Entry 7OB9 (electron microscopy, 2.70 A resolution); this record covers chains A and H of the 16 polymer chains in the assembly.

[Chain A]
Molecule: DNA-directed RNA polymerase I subunit RPA1
Source organism: Homo sapiens
Notes: EC 2.7.7.6
UniProtKB: O95602 (RPA1_HUMAN); residue numbers follow UniProt; this construct covers 1-1720
Sequence (1720 residues; each row starts with the number of its first residue):
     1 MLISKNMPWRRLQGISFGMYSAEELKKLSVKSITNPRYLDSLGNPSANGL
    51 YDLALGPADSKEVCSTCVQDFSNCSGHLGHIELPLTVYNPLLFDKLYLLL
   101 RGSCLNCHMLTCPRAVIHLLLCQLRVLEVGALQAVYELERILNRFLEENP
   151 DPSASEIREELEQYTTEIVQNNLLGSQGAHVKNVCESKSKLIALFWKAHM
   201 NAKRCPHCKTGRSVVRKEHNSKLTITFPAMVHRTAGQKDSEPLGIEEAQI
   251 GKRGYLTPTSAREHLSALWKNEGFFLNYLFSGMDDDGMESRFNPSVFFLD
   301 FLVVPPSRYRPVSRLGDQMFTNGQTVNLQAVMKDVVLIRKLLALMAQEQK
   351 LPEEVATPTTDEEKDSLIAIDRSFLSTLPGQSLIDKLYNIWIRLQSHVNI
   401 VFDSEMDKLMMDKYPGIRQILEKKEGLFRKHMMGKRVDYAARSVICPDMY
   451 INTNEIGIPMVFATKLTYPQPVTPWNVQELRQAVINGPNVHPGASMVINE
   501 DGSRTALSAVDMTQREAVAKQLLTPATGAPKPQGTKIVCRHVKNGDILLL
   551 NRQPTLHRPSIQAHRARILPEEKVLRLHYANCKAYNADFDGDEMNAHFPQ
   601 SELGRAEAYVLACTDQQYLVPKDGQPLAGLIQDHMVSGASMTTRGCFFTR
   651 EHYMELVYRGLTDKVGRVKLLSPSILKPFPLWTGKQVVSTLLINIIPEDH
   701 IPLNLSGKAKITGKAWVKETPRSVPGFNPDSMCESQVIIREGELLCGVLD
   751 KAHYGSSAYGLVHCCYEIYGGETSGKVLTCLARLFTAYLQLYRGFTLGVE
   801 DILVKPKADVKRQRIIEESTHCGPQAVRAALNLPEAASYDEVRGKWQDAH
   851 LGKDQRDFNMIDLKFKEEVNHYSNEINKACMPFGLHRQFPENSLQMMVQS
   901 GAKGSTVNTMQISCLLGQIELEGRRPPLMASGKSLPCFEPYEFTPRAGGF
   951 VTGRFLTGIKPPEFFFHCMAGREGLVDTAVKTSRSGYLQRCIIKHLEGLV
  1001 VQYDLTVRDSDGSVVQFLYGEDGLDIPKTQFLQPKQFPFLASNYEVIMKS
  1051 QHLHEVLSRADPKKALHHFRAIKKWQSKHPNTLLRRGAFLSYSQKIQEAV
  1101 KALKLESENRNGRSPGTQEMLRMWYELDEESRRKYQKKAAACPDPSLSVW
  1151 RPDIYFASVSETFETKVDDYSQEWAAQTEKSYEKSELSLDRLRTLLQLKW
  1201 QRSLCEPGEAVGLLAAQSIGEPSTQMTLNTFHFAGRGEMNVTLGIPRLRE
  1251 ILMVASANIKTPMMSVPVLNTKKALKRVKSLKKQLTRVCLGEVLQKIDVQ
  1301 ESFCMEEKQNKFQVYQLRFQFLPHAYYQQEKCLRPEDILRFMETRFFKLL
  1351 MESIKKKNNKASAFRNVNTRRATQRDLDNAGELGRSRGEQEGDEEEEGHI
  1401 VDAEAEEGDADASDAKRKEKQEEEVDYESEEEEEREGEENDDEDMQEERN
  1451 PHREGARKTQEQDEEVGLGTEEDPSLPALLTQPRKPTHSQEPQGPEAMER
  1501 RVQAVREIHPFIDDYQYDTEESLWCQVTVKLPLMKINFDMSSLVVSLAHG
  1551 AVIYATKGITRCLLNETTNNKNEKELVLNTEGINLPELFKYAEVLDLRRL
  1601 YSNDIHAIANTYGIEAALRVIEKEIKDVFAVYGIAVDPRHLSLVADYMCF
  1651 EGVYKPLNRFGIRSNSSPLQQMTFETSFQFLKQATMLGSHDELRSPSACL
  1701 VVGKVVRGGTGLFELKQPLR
Not modelled in the structure: 1-3, 230-253, 351-369, 1361-1498, 1720
Ion coordination: Zn2+ site 1: Cys64, Cys67, Cys74, His77; Zn2+ site 2: Cys104, Cys107, Cys205, Cys208; Mg2+: Asp588, Asp590, Asp592 (shared with 1 residue of chain R)
Reported in the primary citation:
  - binding site for the 29-nt RNA strand: Leu315
  - conformationally variable residues (loop rearrangement): Met345 to Leu383
  - catalytic residues: Asp590

[Chain H]
Molecule: DNA-directed RNA polymerases I, II, and III subunit RPABC3
Source organism: Homo sapiens
UniProtKB: P52434 (RPAB3_HUMAN); residue numbers follow UniProt; this construct covers 1-150
Sequence (150 residues; each row starts with the number of its first residue):
     1 MAGILFEDIFDVKDIDPEGKKFDRVSRLHCESESFKMDLILDVNIQIYPV
    51 DLGDKFRLVIASTLYEDGTLDDGEYNPTDDRPSRADQFEYVMYGKVYRIE
   101 GDETSTEAATRLSAYVSYGGLLMRLQGDANNLHGFEVDSRVYLLMKKLAF
Not modelled in the structure: 1

[Chain A / chain H interface]
Pairs across the interface - 90 pairs, chain A then chain H:
  Arg644(A) with Phe22(H); Asp23(H); Val25(H); Arg27(H); Asp42(H), salt bridge; Gly120(H), hydrogen bond (side chain-backbone); Leu122(H)
  Gly645(A) with Asp23(H); Arg24(H), hydrogen bond (backbone-side chain); Val25(H)
  Phe647(A) with Asn44(H); Leu121(H), hydrophobic
  Ser672(A) with Gly73(H); Tyr75(H); Tyr93(H)
  Pro673(A) with Tyr75(H); Tyr93(H)
  Ser674(A) with Met92(H); Tyr93(H), hydrogen bond (backbone-backbone); Tyr118(H), hydrogen bond (side chain-backbone); Gly119(H)
  Ile675(A) with Asn44(H); Ile47(H), hydrophobic; Val91(H); Met92(H), hydrophobic
  Leu676(A) with Tyr75(H), hydrophobic; Val91(H), hydrogen bond (backbone-backbone); Tyr142(H), hydrophobic
  Lys677(A) with Ala85(H), hydrogen bond (side chain-backbone); Phe88(H), hydrogen bond (side chain-backbone); Glu89(H); Tyr90(H); Val91(H), hydrogen bond (backbone-backbone)
  Pro678(A) with Ile47(H); Glu89(H)
  Pro680(A) with Tyr75(H)
  Leu681(A) with Asn44(H)
  Thr683(A) with Gly119(H), hydrogen bond (side chain-backbone)
  Lys685(A) with Gly119(H); Gly120(H)
  Gln686(A) with Gly119(H)
  Gly713(A) with Lys20(H)
  Trp716(A) with Lys20(H); Phe22(H), hydrophobic
  Val717(A) with Glu18(H); Gly19(H); Lys20(H)
  Lys718(A) with Gly19(H), hydrogen bond (backbone-backbone); Lys20(H); Lys21(H)
  Glu719(A) with Gly19(H); Lys21(H), salt bridge
  Pro721(A) with Pro17(H); Glu18(H)
  Arg722(A) with Asp14(H), salt bridge; Ile15(H); Asp16(H); Pro17(H), hydrogen bond (backbone-backbone)
  Val724(A) with Pro17(H), hydrophobic; His29(H)
  Gly726(A) with Arg124(H), hydrogen bond (backbone-side chain); Gln126(H)
  Phe727(A) with Glu18(H); Arg27(H); His29(H); Arg124(H)
  Pro729(A) with Glu18(H)
  Ser731(A) with Tyr97(H); Tyr115(H)
  Met732(A) with Arg27(H), hydrogen bond (backbone-side chain); Ile40(H), hydrophobic; Leu122(H), hydrophobic; Met123(H); Arg124(H)
  Cys733(A) with Lys20(H), hydrogen bond
  Glu734(A) with Phe22(H)
  Arg740(A) with Lys95(H), hydrogen bond (backbone-side chain); Tyr97(H)
  Glu743(A) with Lys95(H), salt bridge; Arg140(H), salt bridge
  Leu745(A) with Ser117(H), hydrogen bond (backbone-side chain); Gly120(H); Leu122(H)
  Cys746(A) with Leu122(H), hydrophobic
  Glu891(A) with Asp23(H)
  Lys1180(A) with Glu103(H)
  Tyr1182(A) with Ile99(H), hydrophobic; Ala108(H); Leu112(H), hydrophobic
  Glu1183(A) with Val137(H)
Other interface residues (no listed pair), chain A (47 interface residues in all): Thr643, Cys646, Phe679, Trp682, Thr720, Asn728, Ile738, Glu741, Glu1179
Other interface residues (no listed pair), chain H (50 interface residues in all): Leu64, Asp86, Arg98, Asp138

[In short]
The interface between chain A and chain H involves 47 residues on one side and 50 on the other; the contacts
include 16 hydrogen bonds and 5 salt bridges. Among the polar pairs are Arg644(A)-Asp42(H), Glu719(A)-Lys21(H)
and Arg722(A)-Asp14(H). From the paper: the catalytic residue Asp590(A); a binding site for the 29-nt RNA
strand at Leu315(A).
Here chain A is DNA-directed RNA polymerase I subunit RPA1 and chain H is DNA-directed RNA polymerases I, II,
and III subunit RPABC3, both from Homo sapiens. Entry 7OB9 (Cryo-EM structure of human RNA Polymerase I in
elongation state) was determined by electron microscopy, deposited together with 7OBA and 7OBB.
